Entry 2RMA (X-ray diffraction, 2.10 A resolution); this record covers chains O and Q of the 20 polymer chains in the assembly.

[Chain O (and Q)]
Molecule: Peptidyl-prolyl cis-trans isomerase
Source organism: Homo sapiens
Notes: EC 5.2.1.8; chain Q of this document is another copy of the same molecule, construct and numbering; everything in this record applies to it too
Reference sequence: P62937 (PPIA_HUMAN); residues 2-165 here correspond to UniProt positions 1-164 (UniProt number = residue number - 1)
Sequence (165 residues; each row starts with the number of its first residue):
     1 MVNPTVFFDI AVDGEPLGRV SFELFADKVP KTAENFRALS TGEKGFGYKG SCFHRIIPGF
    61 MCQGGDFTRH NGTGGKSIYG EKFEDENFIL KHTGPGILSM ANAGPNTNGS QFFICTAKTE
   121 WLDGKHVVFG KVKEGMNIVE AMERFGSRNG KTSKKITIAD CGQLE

[How chain O and chain Q interact]
Contacting residue pairs - 12 pairs, chain O then chain Q:
  G59(O) with M1(Q), hydrogen bond (backbone-backbone)
  F60(O) with M1(Q), hydrophobic
  A117(O) with M1(Q)
  E120(O) with D27(Q); K28(Q), salt bridge; I89(Q)
  W121(O) with M1(Q), hydrophobic; A26(Q); D27(Q); K28(Q); P30(Q), hydrophobic
  R148(O) with E34(Q), salt bridge
Interface residues without a listed pair, chain Q (9 interface residues in all): R37, N87

[In short]
The interface between chain O and chain Q involves 6 residues on one side and 9 on the other, with 1 hydrogen
bond and 2 salt bridges. Polar contacts include E120(O)-K28(Q), R148(O)-E34(Q) and G59(O)-M1(Q).
Both chains are Peptidyl-prolyl cis-trans isomerase (Homo sapiens). Entry 2RMA (Crystal structures of
cyclophilin A complexed with cyclosporin A and N-methyl-4-[(E)-2-butenyl]-4,4-dimethylthreonine cyclosporin A)
was determined by X-ray diffraction together with 2RMB from the same study.
